3NY3 - chains A and B; structure by X-ray diffraction, 1.60 A resolution.

== Chain A ==
Name: E3 ubiquitin-protein ligase UBR2
Source organism: Homo sapiens
Notes: EC 6.3.2.19; fragment: ubr-box
Reference sequence: Q8IWV8 (UBR2_HUMAN); numbering as in UniProt (aligned over 98-167)
Sequence (75 residues; row label = number of the first residue in the row):
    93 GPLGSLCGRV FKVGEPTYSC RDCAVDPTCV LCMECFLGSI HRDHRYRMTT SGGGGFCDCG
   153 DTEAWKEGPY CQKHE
Not modelled in the structure: 93-97
Differences from the reference sequence: expression tag (93-97)
Curated features (UniProtKB/Swiss-Prot):
  - binding site (Zn(2+)): Cys99, Cys112, Cys115, Cys124, Cys127, His133, His136, Cys149, Cys151, Cys163, His166
  - binding site (a peptide): Phe148, Asp150, Asp153
  - cross-link (Glycyl lysine isopeptide (Lys-Gly)): Lys158 (interchain with G-Cter in ubiquitin), Lys165 (interchain with G-Cter in ubiquitin)
  - mutagenesis: Val122 (V122L: 36-fold decrease in affinity for N-degron peptide RLFS)
Ion coordination: Zn2+ site 1: Cys99, Cys124, Cys127, Cys149; Zn2+ site 2: Cys112, Cys115, His133, His136; Zn2+ site 3: Cys127, Cys151, Cys163, His166

== Chain B ==
Name: N-degron
Sequence (4 residues; row label = number of the first residue in the row):
     1 RIFS

== How chain A and chain B interact ==
Residue-residue contacts (15; chain A residue first):
  Pro119(A) - Ile2(B)
  Thr120(A) - Arg1(B)
  Thr120(A) - Ile2(B)  hydrogen bond (backbone-backbone)
  Cys121(A) - Arg1(B)
  Val122(A) - Arg1(B)
  Val122(A) - Ile2(B)
  Gly145(A) - Phe3(B)
  Gly146(A) - Phe3(B)
  Gly147(A) - Arg1(B)
  Gly147(A) - Ile2(B)
  Gly147(A) - Phe3(B)
  Phe148(A) - Arg1(B)  hydrogen bond (backbone-backbone)
  Asp150(A) - Arg1(B)  salt bridge
  Asp153(A) - Arg1(B)  salt bridge
  Ala156(A) - Arg1(B)
Interface residues without a listed pair, chain A (12 interface residues in all): Glu155

== In short ==
12 residues of chain A and 3 residues of chain B are in contact; the contacts include 2 hydrogen bonds and 2
salt bridges. Among the polar pairs are Asp150(A)-Arg1(B), Asp153(A)-Arg1(B) and Thr120(A)-Ile2(B).
Here chain A is E3 ubiquitin-protein ligase UBR2 (Homo sapiens) and chain B is N-degron. Entry 3NY3 (Structure
of the ubr-box of UBR2 in complex with N-degron) was determined by X-ray diffraction (same publication as 3NY1
and 3NY2).
